PDB entry 6WO1 | X-ray diffraction, 3.30 A resolution | chains A and B

# Chain A
Molecule: Acetohydroxyacid synthase catalytic subunit
Source organism: Cryptococcus neoformans
Notes: EC 2.2.1.6
UniProt: Q96VZ6 (Q96VZ6_CRYNE); numbering as in UniProt (aligned over 1-718)
Sequence (718 residues; each row starts with the number of its first residue):
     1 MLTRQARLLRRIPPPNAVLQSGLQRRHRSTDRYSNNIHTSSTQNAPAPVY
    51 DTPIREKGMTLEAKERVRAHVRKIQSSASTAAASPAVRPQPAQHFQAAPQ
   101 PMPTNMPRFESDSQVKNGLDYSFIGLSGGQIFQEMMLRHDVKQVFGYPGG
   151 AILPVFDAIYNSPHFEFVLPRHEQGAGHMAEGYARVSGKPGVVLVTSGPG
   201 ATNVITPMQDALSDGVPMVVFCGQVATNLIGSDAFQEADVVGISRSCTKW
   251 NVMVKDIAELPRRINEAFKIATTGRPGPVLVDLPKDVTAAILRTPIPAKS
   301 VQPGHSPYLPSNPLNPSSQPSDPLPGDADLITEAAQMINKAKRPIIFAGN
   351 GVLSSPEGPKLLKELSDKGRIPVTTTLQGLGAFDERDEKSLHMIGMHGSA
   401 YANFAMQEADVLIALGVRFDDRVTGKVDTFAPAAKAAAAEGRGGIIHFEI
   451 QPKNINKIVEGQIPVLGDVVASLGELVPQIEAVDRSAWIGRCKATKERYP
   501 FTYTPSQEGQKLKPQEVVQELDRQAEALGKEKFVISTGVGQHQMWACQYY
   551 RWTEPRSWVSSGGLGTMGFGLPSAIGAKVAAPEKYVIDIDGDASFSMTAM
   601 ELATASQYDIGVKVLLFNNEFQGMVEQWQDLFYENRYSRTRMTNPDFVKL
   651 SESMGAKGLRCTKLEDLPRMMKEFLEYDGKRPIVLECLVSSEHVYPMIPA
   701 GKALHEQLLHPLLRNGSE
Unresolved in the structure: 1-117, 299-322, 621-642, 715-718
Bound ions: Mg2+: D592 (together with diphosphate)
Ligand contacts:
  - 2-methylpyrimidin-4-amine (8GF): V539, G565, T566, M567
  - diphosphate (DPO): V539, G540, Q541, H542, M567, G591, D592, A593, S594, F617, N619
  - FAD (flavin-adenine dinucleotide): S213, D214, G215, R275, P276, G349, N350, G351, S354, T375, T376, L377, Q378, G379, M393, I394, G395, M396, H397, G398, G416, V417, R418, D420, R422, V423, F448, E449, I450, Q451, N454, G467, D468, V469, V539, Q543, M544, S561, G562, G563, G565

# Chain B
Molecule: Acetohydroxyacid synthase regulatory subunit
Source organism: Saccharomyces cerevisiae
UniProt: C7GQK9 (C7GQK9_YEAS2); residues 1-309 here = UniProt positions 1-309
Sequence (309 residues; row label = number of the first residue in the row):
     1 MLRSLLQSGHRRVVASSCATMVRCSSSSTSALAYKQMHRHATRPPLPTLD
    51 TPSWNANSAVSSIIYETPAPSRQPRKQHVLNCLVQNEPGVLSRVSGTLAA
   101 RGFNIDSLVVCNTEVKDLSRMTIVLQGQDGVIEQARRQIEDLVPVYAVLD
   151 YTNSEIIKRELVMARISLLGTEYFEDLLLHHHTSTNAGAADSQELVAEIR
   201 EKQFHPANLPASEVLRLKHEHLNDITNLTNNFGGRVVDISETSCIVELSA
   251 KPTRISAFLKLVEPFGVLECARSGMMALPRTPLKTSTEEAADEDEKISEI
   301 VDISQLPPG
Unresolved in the structure: 1-73, 184-195, 283-309
Ligand contacts: valine (VAL): V84, Q85, N86, E87, P88, G89, V90, L91, S92, V110, S119

# Interface between chain A and chain B
Residue-residue contacts (19; chain A residue first):
  R245(A) - G89(B)
  R245(A) - S92(B)
  R245(A) - R93(B)  hydrogen bond (backbone-side chain)
  T248(A) - R93(B)  hydrogen bond (backbone-side chain)
  K249(A) - R93(B)
  K249(A) - V143(B)
  W250(A) - R93(B)
  N251(A) - R93(B)
  R263(A) - E87(B)  salt bridge
  I270(A) - V143(B)  hydrophobic
  Q451(A) - D141(B)  hydrogen bond
  P452(A) - R137(B)  hydrogen bond (backbone-side chain)
  K453(A) - R137(B)
  K453(A) - D141(B)  salt bridge
  I455(A) - R137(B)  hydrogen bond (backbone-side chain)
  N456(A) - Q134(B)
  N456(A) - R137(B)  hydrogen bond (backbone-side chain)
  K457(A) - Q134(B)
  K457(A) - R137(B)
Also at the interface, not in a pair above, chain B (9 interface residues in all): P144

# Overview
Chain A and chain B form an interface of 13 and 9 residues respectively, with 6 hydrogen bonds and 2 salt
bridges. Polar contacts include R263(A)-E87(B), K453(A)-D141(B) and R245(A)-R93(B). Ligands of chain A:
flavin-adenine dinucleotide, 2-methylpyrimidin-4-amine and diphosphate. Ligands of chain B: valine.
Here chain A is Acetohydroxyacid synthase catalytic subunit (Cryptococcus neoformans) and chain B is
Acetohydroxyacid synthase regulatory subunit (Saccharomyces cerevisiae). Entry 6WO1 (Hybrid acetohydroxyacid
synthase complex structure with Cryptococcus neoformans AHAS catalytic subunit and Saccharomyces cerevisiae
AHAS regulatory ...) was determined by X-ray diffraction, deposited together with 6U9D, 6U9H and 6VZ8.
